8KG6 - chains I and L of the 20 polymer chains in the assembly; structure by electron microscopy, 3.07 A resolution.

# Chain I
Molecule: 71-nt DNA strand
Sequence (71 nucleotides; row label = number of the first residue in the row):
     1 TAGAGTAGGA AGTGATGGTA AGTGATTAGA GAATTGGAGA GTGTGTTTTT TTTTTTTTTT
    61 TTTTTTTTTT T
Not modelled in the structure: 1-25, 61-71

# Chain L
Protein: Chromosome segregation in meiosis protein 3
Organism: Saccharomyces cerevisiae S288C
Reference sequence: Q04659 (CSM3_YEAST); residues 1-317 here = UniProt positions 1-317
Chain sequence (317 residues; row label = number of the first residue in the row):
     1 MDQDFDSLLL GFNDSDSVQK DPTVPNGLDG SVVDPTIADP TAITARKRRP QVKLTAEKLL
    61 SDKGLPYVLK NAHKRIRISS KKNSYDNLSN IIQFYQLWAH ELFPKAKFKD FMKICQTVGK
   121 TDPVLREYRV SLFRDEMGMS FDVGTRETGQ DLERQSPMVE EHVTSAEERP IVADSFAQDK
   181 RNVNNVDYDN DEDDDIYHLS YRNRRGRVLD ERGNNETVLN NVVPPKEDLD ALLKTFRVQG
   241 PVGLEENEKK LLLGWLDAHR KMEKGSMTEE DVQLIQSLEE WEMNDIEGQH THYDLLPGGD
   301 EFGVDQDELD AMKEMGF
Not modelled in the structure: 1-45, 140-317

# Chain I / chain L interface
Pairs across the interface (6; chain I residue first):
  DA28(I) / Lys-120(L)  base contact
  DA28(I) / Thr-121(L)  base contact
  DA28(I) / Arg-126(L)  salt bridge to the phosphate
  DG29(I) / Pro-123(L)  phosphate contact
  DA38(I) / Arg-48(L)  sugar contact
  DA38(I) / Gln-51(L)  phosphate contact
Also at the interface, not in a pair above, chain I (4 interface residues in all): DG37

# Overview
Chain I and chain L form an interface of 4 and 6 residues respectively, with 1 salt bridge. Its one
salt-bridged contact is DA28(I)/Arg-126(L).
Here chain I is a 71-nt DNA strand and chain L is Chromosome segregation in meiosis protein 3 (Saccharomyces
cerevisiae S288C). Entry 8KG6 (Yeast replisome in state I) was determined by electron microscopy, deposited
together with 8W7S, 8KG8, 8KG9 and 8W7M.
